Entry 8QT6 (electron microscopy, 2.29 A resolution); this record covers chain A.

[Chain A]
Name: FAD-binding FR-type domain-containing protein
Organism: Streptococcus pneumoniae
UniProtKB: Q8CZ28 (Q8CZ28_STRR6); numbering as in UniProt (aligned over 2-400)
Chain sequence (399 residues; row label = number of the first residue in the row):
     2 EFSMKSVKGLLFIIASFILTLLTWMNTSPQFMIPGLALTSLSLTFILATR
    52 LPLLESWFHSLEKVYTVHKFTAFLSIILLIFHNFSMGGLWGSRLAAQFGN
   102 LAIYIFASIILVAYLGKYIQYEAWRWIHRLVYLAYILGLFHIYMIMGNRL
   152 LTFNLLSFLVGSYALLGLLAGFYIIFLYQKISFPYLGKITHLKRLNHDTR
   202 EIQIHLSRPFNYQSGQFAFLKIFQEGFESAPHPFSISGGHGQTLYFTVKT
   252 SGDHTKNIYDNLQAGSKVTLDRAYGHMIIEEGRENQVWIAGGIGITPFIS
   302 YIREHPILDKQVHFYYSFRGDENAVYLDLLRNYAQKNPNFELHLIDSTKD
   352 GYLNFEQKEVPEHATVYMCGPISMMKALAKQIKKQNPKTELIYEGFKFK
Metal / ion sites: heme Fe site 1: His-69, His-129; heme Fe site 2: His-83, His-142
Ligand contacts:
  - FAD (flavin-adenine dinucleotide): Gln-121, Tyr-122, Arg-126, Phe-218, Pro-232, His-233, Pro-234, Phe-235, Ser-236, Thr-248, Val-249, Lys-250, Ser-252, Gly-253, Asp-254, His-255, Thr-256, Ile-294, Thr-297, Glu-395, Gly-396, Phe-397, Lys-398, Phe-399, Lys-400
  - heme (HEM), molecule 1: Trp-25, Phe-32, Pro-35, Gly-36, Leu-42, Leu-80, His-83, Asn-84, Met-87, Gly-88, Gly-89, Trp-91, Gly-92, Arg-94, Ala-97, Gly-100, Asn-101, Ala-103, Ile-104, Phe-107, Gly-139, His-142, Ile-143, Ile-146, Met-147
  - heme (HEM), molecule 2: Leu-42, Thr-45, Phe-46, Ala-49, Arg-51, Tyr-66, His-69, Lys-70, Ala-73, Phe-107, Ile-111, Ala-114, Tyr-115, Tyr-122, Trp-125, Arg-126, His-129, Arg-130, Val-132, Ile-175, Ile-176, Phe-399, Lys-400
What the authors report for this chain:
  - binding site for flavin-adenine dinucleotide: Tyr-122, Phe-397
  - specificity-determining residues: Tyr-353
  - mutagenesis - N84A, Y105F, F107L, F107L/Y136L: unchanged catalytic activity

[Summary]
Chain A binds flavin-adenine dinucleotide and heme. The heme Fe site 1 is built by His-69 and His-129. His-83
and His-142 form the heme Fe site 2. From the paper: a binding site for flavin-adenine dinucleotide at Tyr-122
and Phe-397; N84A, Y105F and F107L, among others, leave catalytic activity unchanged.
Chain A is FAD-binding FR-type domain-containing protein (Streptococcus pneumoniae); the structure, Cryo-EM
structure of Streptococcus pneumoniae NADPH oxidase, was determined by electron microscopy, deposited together
with 8QT7, 8QT9 and 8QTA.
